Entry 3FQD (X-ray diffraction, 2.20 A resolution); this record covers chains A and B.

[Chain A]
Molecule: 5'-3' exoribonuclease 2
From: Schizosaccharomyces pombe
Notes: EC 3.1.13.-; fragment: Rat1, residue 1-885
UniProtKB: P40848 (XRN2_SCHPO); numbering as in UniProt (aligned over 1-885)
Amino-acid sequence (899 residues; numbered -1 to 896 plus 1 insertion-coded residue; the number before each row is that of its first residue; numbers below 1 keep their minus sign (Mse-1 is residue -1)):
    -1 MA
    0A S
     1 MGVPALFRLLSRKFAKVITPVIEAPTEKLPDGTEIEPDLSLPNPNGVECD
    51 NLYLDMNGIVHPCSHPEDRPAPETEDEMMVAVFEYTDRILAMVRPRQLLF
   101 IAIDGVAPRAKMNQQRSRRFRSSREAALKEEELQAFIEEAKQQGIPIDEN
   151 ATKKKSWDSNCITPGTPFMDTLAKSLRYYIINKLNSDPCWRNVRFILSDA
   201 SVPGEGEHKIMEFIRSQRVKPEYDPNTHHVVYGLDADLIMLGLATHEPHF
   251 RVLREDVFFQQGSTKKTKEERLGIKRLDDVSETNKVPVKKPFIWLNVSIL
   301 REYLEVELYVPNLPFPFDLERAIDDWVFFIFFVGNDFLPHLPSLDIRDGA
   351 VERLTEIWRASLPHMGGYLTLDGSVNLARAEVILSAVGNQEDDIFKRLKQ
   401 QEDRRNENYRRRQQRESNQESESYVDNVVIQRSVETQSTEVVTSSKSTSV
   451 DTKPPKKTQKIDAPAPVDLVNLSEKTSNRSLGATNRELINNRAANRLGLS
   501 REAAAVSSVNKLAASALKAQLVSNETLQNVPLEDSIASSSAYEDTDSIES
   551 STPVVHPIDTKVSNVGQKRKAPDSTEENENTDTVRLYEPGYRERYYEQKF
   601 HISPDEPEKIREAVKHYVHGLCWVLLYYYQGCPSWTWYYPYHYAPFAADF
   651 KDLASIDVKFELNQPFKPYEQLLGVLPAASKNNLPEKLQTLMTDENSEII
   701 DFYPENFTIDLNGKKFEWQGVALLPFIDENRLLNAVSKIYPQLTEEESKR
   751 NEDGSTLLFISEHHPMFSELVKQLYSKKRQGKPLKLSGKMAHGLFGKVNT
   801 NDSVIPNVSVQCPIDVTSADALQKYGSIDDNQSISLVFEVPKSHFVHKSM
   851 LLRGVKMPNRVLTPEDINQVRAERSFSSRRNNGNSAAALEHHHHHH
Disordered / not traced: -1, 259-267, 280-289, 407-581, 875-896
Modified / non-standard residues: Mse-1 (selenomethionine); Mse1, Mse56, Mse78, Mse79, Mse92, Mse112, Mse169, Mse211, Mse240, Mse365, Mse692, Mse766, Mse790, Mse850, Mse857 (selenomethionine; parent Met)
Differences from the reference sequence: expression tag (-1 to 0, 0A, 886-896)
Swiss-Prot annotation at these positions:
  - motif: Thr264 to Lys268 (Nuclear localization signal)

[Chain B]
Molecule: Protein din1
From: Schizosaccharomyces pombe
UniProtKB: O13836 (DOM3Z_SCHPO); numbering as in UniProt (aligned over 1-352)
Amino-acid sequence (352 residues; each row starts with the number of its first residue):
     1 MLREFSFYDVPPAHVPPVSEPLEIACYSLSRDRELLLDDSKLSYYYPPPL
    51 FSDLNTGFPNRFHPPKSDPDPISIVKDVLMTKGIQMNSSFLTWRGLITKI
   101 MCAPLDPRNHWETYLVMDPTSGIIMMEERTRSETSYANQDRMCYWGYKFE
   151 AISTLPEIWDACSRDQIEQRDNQDVVPDEQYCSIVKINIGKSKLILAGEV
   201 DCIWDKKPCSAKESDVHSDDGTIEEDASNAENPNLHYVELKTSKKYPLEN
   251 YGMRKKLLKYWAQSFLLGIGRIIIGFRDDNGILIEMKELFTHQIPKMLRP
   301 YFKPNDWTPNRLLVVLEHALEWIKQTVKQHPPSTEFTLSYTGGSKLVLRQ
   351 II
Disordered / not traced: 211-230
Modified / non-standard residues: Mse1, Mse80, Mse86, Mse101, Mse117, Mse125, Mse126, Mse142, Mse253, Mse286, Mse297 (selenomethionine; parent Met)
Bound ions: Mg2+: Glu150, Asp201, Glu239, Leu240
Swiss-Prot annotation at these positions:
  - binding site (substrate): Arg33, Trp93 to Gly95, Cys182, Glu199, Lys241, Gln263
  - binding site (a divalent metal cation): Glu150, Asp201, Glu239, Leu240
  - modified residue: Ser218 (Phosphoserine)
  - mutagenesis: Trp159 (W159A: Disruption of interaction with dhp1/Rat1), Glu199 to Asp201 (Abolishes the decapping activity on NAD-cap RNAs), Glu199 (E199A: Loss of pyrophosphohydrolase activity; when associated with A-201), Asp201 (D201A: Loss of pyrophosphohydrolase activity; when associated with A-199), Lys256 (K256A: No detrimental effect on pyrophosphohydrolase activity, dhp1/Rat1 interaction or stimulation of dhp1/Rat1 mediated RNA degradation)
What the authors report for this chain:
  - mutagenesis - K256A: unchanged binding to 5'-3' exoribonuclease 2 (chain A)
  - Mg2+ coordination: Glu150, Asp201, Glu239, Leu240
  - catalytic residues: Glu199
  - mutagenesis - E199A/D201A: abolished catalytic activity
  - mutagenesis - W159A, K256A: unchanged catalytic activity

[How chain A and chain B interact]
Contacting residue pairs (33; chain A residue first):
  Arg218(A) with Trp159(B)
  Val219(A) with Asp160(B)
  Pro221(A) with Ile158(B), hydrophobic; Asp205(B)
  Glu222(A) with Lys206(B), salt bridge
  Arg321(A) with Arg164(B)
  Leu371(A) with Arg164(B)
  Asp372(A) with Arg164(B), salt bridge
  Lys789(A) with Glu231(B), salt bridge
  Ser843(A) with Asp160(B), hydrogen bond
  Phe845(A) with Asp160(B); Ala161(B), hydrophobic
  His847(A) with Trp159(B)
  Lys848(A) with Trp159(B), hydrogen bond (side chain-backbone); Asp160(B), hydrogen bond (side chain-backbone); Cys162(B), hydrogen bond (side chain-backbone); Ser163(B); Arg164(B); Ile167(B)
  Ser849(A) with Arg164(B), hydrogen bond (backbone-side chain)
  Mse850(A) with Tyr46(B); Trp159(B); Arg164(B); Ile167(B)
  Leu851(A) with Tyr46(B), hydrogen bond (backbone-side chain)
  Leu852(A) with Trp159(B), hydrophobic
  Arg853(A) with Tyr45(B); Tyr46(B); Pro47(B); Trp204(B), hydrogen bond (side chain-backbone)
  Gly854(A) with Trp204(B); Glu288(B)
  Lys856(A) with Glu288(B)
Also at the interface, not in a pair above, chain A (21 interface residues in all): Asp318, Val846
Also at the interface, not in a pair above, chain B (18 interface residues in all): Glu168, His236
Interface features reported in the paper:
  - interface residues, chain A: Val840(A)
  - hot spots on chain B (mutagenesis) - W159A, R164A, W204A: decreased binding to 5'-3' exoribonuclease 2 (chain A)

[Overview]
21 residues of chain A face 18 of chain B across their interface, with 7 hydrogen bonds and 3 salt bridges.
Among the polar pairs are Glu222(A)-Lys206(B), Asp372(A)-Arg164(B) and Lys789(A)-Glu231(B). The paper reports
the catalytic residue Glu199(B); W159A, R164A and W204A of chain B reduce binding to 5'-3' exoribonuclease 2
(chain A); 5 substitutions were tested in all.
Chain A is 5'-3' exoribonuclease 2 and chain B is Protein din1, both from Schizosaccharomyces pombe; the
structure, Crystal Structure of the S. pombe Rat1-Rai1 Complex, was determined by X-ray diffraction, deposited
together with 3FQG, 3FQI and 3FQJ.
